Entry 9G6D (electron microscopy, 2.70 A resolution); this record covers chains C and D of the 4 polymer chains in the assembly.

== Chain C ==
Protein: H(+)/Cl(-) exchange transporter 7
From: Homo sapiens
UniProt: P51798 (CLCN7_HUMAN); numbering as in UniProt (aligned over 1-805)
Sequence (805 residues; numbered 1 to 805; the number before each row is that of its first residue):
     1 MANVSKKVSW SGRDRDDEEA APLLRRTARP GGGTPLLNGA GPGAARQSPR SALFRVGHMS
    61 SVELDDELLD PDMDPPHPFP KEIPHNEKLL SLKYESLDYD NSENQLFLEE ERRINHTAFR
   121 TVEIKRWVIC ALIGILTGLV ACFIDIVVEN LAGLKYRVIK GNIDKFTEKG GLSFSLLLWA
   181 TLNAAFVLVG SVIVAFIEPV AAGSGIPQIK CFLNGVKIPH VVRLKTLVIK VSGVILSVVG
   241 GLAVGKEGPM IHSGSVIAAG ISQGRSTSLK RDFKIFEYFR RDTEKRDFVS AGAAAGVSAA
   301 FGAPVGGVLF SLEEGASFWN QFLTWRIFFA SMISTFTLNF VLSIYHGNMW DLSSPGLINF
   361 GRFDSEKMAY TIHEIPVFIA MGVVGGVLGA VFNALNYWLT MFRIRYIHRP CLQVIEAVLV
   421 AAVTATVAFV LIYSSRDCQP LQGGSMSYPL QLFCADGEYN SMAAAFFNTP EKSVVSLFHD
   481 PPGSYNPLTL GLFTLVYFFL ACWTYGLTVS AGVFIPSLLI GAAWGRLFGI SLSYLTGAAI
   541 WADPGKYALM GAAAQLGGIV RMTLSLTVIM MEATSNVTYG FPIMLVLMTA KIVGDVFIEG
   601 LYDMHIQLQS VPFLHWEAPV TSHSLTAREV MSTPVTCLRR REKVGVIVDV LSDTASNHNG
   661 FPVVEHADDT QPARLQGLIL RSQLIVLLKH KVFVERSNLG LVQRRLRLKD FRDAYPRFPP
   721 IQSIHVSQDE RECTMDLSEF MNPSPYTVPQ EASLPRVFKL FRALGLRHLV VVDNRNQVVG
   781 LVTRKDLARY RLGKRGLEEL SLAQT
Unresolved in the structure: 1-114, 263-278, 606-805
Disulfides: C438-C454
Curated features (UniProtKB/Swiss-Prot):
  - motif: G203 to P207 (Selectivity filter part_1), G245 to P249 (Selectivity filter part_2), G512 to P516 (Selectivity filter part_3)
  - binding site (chloride): S204, F514, Y602
  - binding site (ATP): H658 to G660, T783 to D786
  - site: E247 (Mediates proton transfer from the outer aqueous phase to the interior of the protein), E314 (Mediates proton transfer from the protein to the inner aqueous phase)
  - modified residue (Phosphoserine): S9, S60, S801
What the authors report for this chain:
  - mutagenesis - R717E: increased catalytic activity
  - disease-associated variants - Y715C: increased catalytic activity
  - mutagenesis - T267G: unchanged catalytic activity

== Chain D ==
Protein: Osteopetrosis-associated transmembrane protein 1
From: Homo sapiens
UniProt: Q86WC4 (OSTM1_HUMAN); residues 1-334 here = UniProt positions 1-334
Sequence (334 residues; each row starts with the number of its first residue):
     1 MEPGPTAAQR RCSLPPWLPL GLLLWSGLAL GALPFGSSPH RVFHDLLSEQ QLLEVEDLSL
    61 SLLQGGGLGP LSLPPDLPDL DPECRELLLD FANSSAELTG CLVRSARPVR LCQTCYPLFQ
   121 QVVSKMDNIS RAAGNTSESQ SCARSLLMAD RMQIVVILSE FFNTTWQEAN CANCLTNNSE
   181 ELSNSTVYFL NLFNHTLTCF EHNLQGNAHS LLQTKNYSEV CKNCREAYKT LSSLYSEMQK
   241 MNELENKAEP GTHLCIDVED AMNITRKLWS RTFNCSVPCS DTVPVIAVSV FILFLPVVFY
   301 LSSFLHSEQK KRKLILPKRL KSSTSFANIQ ENSN
Unresolved in the structure: 1-78, 132-140, 206-216, 311-334
Disulfides: C84-C142, C101-C115, C112-C171, C174-C255, C199-C224, C221-C275
Curated features (UniProtKB/Swiss-Prot):
  - modified residue (Phosphoserine): S322, S325, S333
  - glycosylation (N-linked (GlcNAc...) asparagine): N93, N128, N135, N163, N177, N184, N194, N216, N263, N274

== Interface between chain C and chain D ==
Residue-residue contacts - 48 pairs, chain C then chain D:
  T167(C) - C279(D)  hydrogen bond (backbone-backbone)
  E168(C) - C279(D)
  G170(C) - C279(D)
  G171(C) - D281(D)  hydrogen bond (backbone-side chain)
  L172(C) - D281(D)  hydrogen bond (backbone-side chain)
  S173(C) - D281(D)
  S173(C) - P284(D)
  S173(C) - V288(D)
  L176(C) - V288(D)  hydrophobic
  L176(C) - S289(D)
  L177(C) - V288(D)  hydrophobic
  F402(C) - Y300(D)  hydrophobic
  F402(C) - F304(D)  hydrophobic
  R403(C) - Y300(D)
  Y406(C) - S303(D)
  Y406(C) - F304(D)
  Y406(C) - S307(D)
  I407(C) - F299(D)  hydrophobic
  I407(C) - S303(D)
  R409(C) - H306(D)
  L412(C) - F299(D)
  I415(C) - F299(D)  hydrophobic
  E416(C) - F299(D)
  E416(C) - Y300(D)  hydrogen bond
  L419(C) - L295(D)
  L419(C) - P296(D)
  L419(C) - F299(D)  hydrophobic
  A422(C) - I292(D)
  V423(C) - I292(D)
  V423(C) - L293(D)  hydrophobic
  V423(C) - P296(D)  hydrophobic
  T426(C) - S289(D)
  T426(C) - I292(D)
  T426(C) - L293(D)
  V427(C) - L293(D)  hydrophobic
  V430(C) - S289(D)
  Y433(C) - S280(D)
  Y433(C) - D281(D)
  Y433(C) - T282(D)  hydrogen bond
  Y433(C) - V285(D)  hydrophobic
  G443(C) - T252(D)
  F453(C) - P278(D)  hydrophobic
  A455(C) - S270(D)
  D456(C) - Y228(D)  hydrogen bond
  D456(C) - R266(D)
  G457(C) - R266(D)
  W503(C) - P296(D)  hydrophobic
  W503(C) - Y300(D)  hydrogen bond
Interface residues without a listed pair, chain C (35 interface residues in all): K169, A180, L399, R405, F429, Q442
Interface residues without a listed pair, chain D (24 interface residues in all): S232

== Overview ==
35 residues of chain C and 24 residues of chain D are in contact; the contacts include 7 hydrogen bonds. Polar
contacts include G171(C)-D281(D), L172(C)-D281(D) and E416(C)-Y300(D). From the paper: R717E and Y715C of
chain C increase catalytic activity; T267G of chain C leaves catalytic activity unchanged.
Here chain C is H(+)/Cl(-) exchange transporter 7 and chain D is Osteopetrosis-associated transmembrane
protein 1, both from Homo sapiens. Entry 9G6D (CLC7/OSTM1 complex in the absence of PIP2 lipid) was determined
by electron microscopy, deposited together with 9G6C and 9G6E.
